2X19 - chains A and B; structure by X-ray diffraction, 2.80 A resolution.

Chain A:
Molecule: GTP-binding nuclear protein GSP1/CNR1
Organism: Saccharomyces cerevisiae
Reference sequence: P32835 (GSP1_YEAST); numbering as in UniProt (aligned over 8-179)
Sequence (172 residues; row label = number of the first residue in the row):
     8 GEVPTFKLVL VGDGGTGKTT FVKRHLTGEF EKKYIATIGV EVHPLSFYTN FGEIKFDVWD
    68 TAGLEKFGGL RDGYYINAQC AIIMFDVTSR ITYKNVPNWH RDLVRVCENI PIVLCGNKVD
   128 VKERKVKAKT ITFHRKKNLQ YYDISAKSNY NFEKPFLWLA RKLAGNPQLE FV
Construct notes: engineered mutation Leu-71 (Gln in P32835)
UniProt features mapped onto this chain:
  - region: Lys-39 to Val-47 (Switch-I), Gly-70 to Gln-86 (Switch-II)
  - binding site (GTP): Asp-20 to Thr-27, Gly-70, Asn-124 to Asp-127, Ser-152 to Lys-154
Ion coordination: Mg2+: Thr-26, Thr-44 (together with GTP)
Ligand contacts: GTP (guanosine-5'-triphosphate): Gly-21, Gly-22, Thr-23, Gly-24, Lys-25, Thr-26, Thr-27, Phe-37, Glu-38, Lys-39, Lys-40, Tyr-41, Ile-42, Ala-43, Thr-44, Thr-68, Ala-69, Gly-70, Leu-71, Asn-124, Lys-125, Asp-127, Val-128, Ser-152, Ala-153, Lys-154

Chain B:
Molecule: Importin-13
Organism: Homo sapiens
Reference sequence: O94829 (IPO13_HUMAN); residues 1-963 here = UniProt positions 1-963
Sequence (963 residues; row label = number of the first residue in the row):
     1 MERREEQPGA AGAGAAPALD FTVENVEKAL HQLYYDPNIE NKNLAQKWLM QAQVSPQAWH
    61 FSWQLLQPDK VPEIQYFGAS ALHIKISRYW SDIPTDQYES LKAQLFTQIT RFASGSKIVL
   121 TRLCVALASL ALSMMPDAWP CAVADMVRLF QAEDSPVDGQ GRCLALLELL TVLPEEFQTS
   181 RLPQYRKGLV RTSLAVECGA VFPLLEQLLQ QPSSPSCVRQ KVLKCFSSWV QLEVPLQDCE
   241 ALIQAAFAAL QDSELFDSSV EAIVNAISQP DAQRYVNTLL KLIPLVLGLQ EQLRQAVQNG
   301 DMETSHGICR IAVALGENHS RALLDQVEHW QSFLALVNMI MFCTGIPGHY PVNETTSSLT
   361 LTFWYTLQDD ILSFEAEKQA VYQQVYRPVY FQLVDVLLHK AQFPSDEEYG FWSSDEKEQF
   421 RIYRVDISDT LMYVYEMLGA ELLSNLYDKL GRLLTSSEEP YSWQHTEALL YGFQSIAETI
   481 DVNYSDVVPG LIGLIPRISI SNVQLADTVM FTIGALSEWL ADHPVMINSV LPLVLHALGN
   541 PELSVSSVST LKKICRECKY DLPPYAANIV AVSQDVLMKQ IHKTSQCMWL MQALGFLLSA
   601 LQVEEILKNL HSLISPYIQQ LEKLAEEIPN PSNKLAIVHI LGLLSNLFTT LDISHHEDDH
   661 EGPELRKLPV PQGPNPVVVV LQQVFQLIQK VLSKWLNDAQ VVEAVCAIFE KSVKTLLDDF
   721 APMVPQLCEM LGRMYSTIPQ ASALDLTRQL VHIFAHEPAH FPPIEALFLL VTSVTLTLFQ
   781 QGPRDHPDIV DSFMQLLAQA LKRKPDLFLC ERLDVKAVFQ CAVLALKFPE APTVKASCGF
   841 FTELLPRCGE VESVGKVVQE DGRMLLIAVL EAIGGQASRS LMDCFADILF ALNKHCFSLL
   901 SMWIKEALQP PGFPSARLSP EQKDTFSQQI LRERVNKRRV KEMVKEFTLL CRGLHGTDYT
   961 ADY
Unresolved in the structure: 1-17, 153-158, 183-191, 658-672, 955-963
Modified residues: Mse-1 (selenomethionine); Mse-50, Mse-134, Mse-135, Mse-146, Mse-302, Mse-339, Mse-341, Mse-432, Mse-437, Mse-510, Mse-526, Mse-578, Mse-588, Mse-591, Mse-723, Mse-730, Mse-734, Mse-794, Mse-864, Mse-882, Mse-902, Mse-943 (selenomethionine; parent Met)

Chain A / chain B interface:
Residue-residue contacts (50):
  Lys-39(A) / Asp-788(B)  salt bridge
  Lys-39(A) / Glu-830(B)
  Lys-40(A) / Arg-784(B)
  Lys-40(A) / Glu-830(B)
  Tyr-41(A) / Pro-829(B)
  Tyr-41(A) / Glu-830(B)  hydrogen bond (backbone-side chain)
  Val-47(A) / Gln-46(B)
  Glu-48(A) / Asn-43(B)
  Val-49(A) / Ile-39(B)
  Val-49(A) / Asn-43(B)  hydrogen bond (backbone-side chain)
  Asp-64(A) / Ile-39(B)
  Trp-66(A) / Leu-33(B)  hydrophobic
  Trp-66(A) / Lys-42(B)
  Glu-72(A) / Arg-88(B)  salt bridge
  Lys-73(A) / Arg-88(B)
  Gly-75(A) / Arg-88(B)
  Gly-76(A) / Mse-50(B)
  Gly-76(A) / Gln-53(B)
  Gly-76(A) / Ile-84(B)
  Leu-77(A) / Leu-49(B)
  Leu-77(A) / Mse-50(B)  hydrophobic
  Leu-77(A) / Gln-53(B)
  Leu-77(A) / Phe-77(B)  hydrophobic
  Arg-78(A) / Arg-88(B)
  Asp-79(A) / Tyr-76(B)
  Asp-79(A) / Ser-80(B)
  Asp-79(A) / His-83(B)  salt bridge
  Asp-79(A) / Arg-122(B)  salt bridge
  Gly-80(A) / Tyr-34(B)
  Gly-80(A) / Ser-80(B)
  Tyr-81(A) / Gln-46(B)  hydrogen bond
  Ile-83(A) / Tyr-34(B)
  Ile-83(A) / Glu-73(B)
  Ile-83(A) / Tyr-76(B)  hydrophobic
  Asn-84(A) / Tyr-35(B)  hydrogen bond
  Ser-96(A) / Ser-880(B)
  Ile-98(A) / Arg-879(B)
  Asn-105(A) / Thr-179(B)
  Arg-108(A) / Glu-175(B)  salt bridge
  Asp-109(A) / Arg-122(B)  salt bridge
  Arg-112(A) / Ile-118(B)
  Arg-112(A) / Val-125(B)
  Arg-112(A) / Val-172(B)
  Arg-112(A) / Glu-175(B)  salt bridge
  Arg-112(A) / Glu-176(B)  salt bridge
  Val-113(A) / Tyr-76(B)
  Val-113(A) / Ile-118(B)
  Trp-165(A) / Asp-415(B)
  Arg-168(A) / Ser-414(B)
  Arg-168(A) / Asp-415(B)  salt bridge
Other interface residues (no listed pair), chain A (36 interface residues in all): Ile-45, Gly-46, Pro-51, Phe-74, Thr-95, Arg-142, Tyr-149, Pro-174
Other interface residues (no listed pair), chain B (39 interface residues in all): Thr-121, Gln-178, His-306, Ser-413, Asp-785, Pro-787, Lys-835
Interface features reported in the paper:
  - residue pairs: Asp-79(A)/Arg-122(B) (salt bridge)
  - interface residues, chain A: Lys-39(A), Lys-40(A), Leu-77(A), Arg-108(A), Arg-112(A), Arg-168(A)
  - interface residues, chain B: Glu-175(B), Glu-176(B), Asp-415(B), Asp-785(B), Asp-788(B)

Summary:
36 residues of chain A face 39 of chain B across their interface; the contacts include 4 hydrogen bonds and 9
salt bridges. Polar contacts include Lys-39(A)/Asp-788(B), Glu-72(A)/Arg-88(B) and Asp-79(A)/His-83(B). The
paper describes a salt bridge between Asp-79(A) and Arg-122(B). Ligands of chain A: GTP. From the paper:
interface residues Lys-39(A), Lys-40(A) and Glu-175(B) among others.
Chain A is GTP-binding nuclear protein GSP1/CNR1 (Saccharomyces cerevisiae) and chain B is Importin-13 (Homo
sapiens); the structure, Crystal structure of Importin13 - RanGTP complex, was determined by X-ray
diffraction.
